5YB0 - chains A and B; structure by X-ray diffraction, 2.94 A resolution.

== Chain A (and B) ==
Protein: Phosphoserine aminotransferase
From: Entamoeba histolytica
Notes: EC 2.6.1.52; chain B of this document is another copy of the same molecule, construct and numbering; everything in this record applies to it too
Reference sequence: Q60I38 (Q60I38_ENTHI); numbering as in UniProt (aligned over 1-358)
Sequence (358 residues; row label = number of the first residue in the row):
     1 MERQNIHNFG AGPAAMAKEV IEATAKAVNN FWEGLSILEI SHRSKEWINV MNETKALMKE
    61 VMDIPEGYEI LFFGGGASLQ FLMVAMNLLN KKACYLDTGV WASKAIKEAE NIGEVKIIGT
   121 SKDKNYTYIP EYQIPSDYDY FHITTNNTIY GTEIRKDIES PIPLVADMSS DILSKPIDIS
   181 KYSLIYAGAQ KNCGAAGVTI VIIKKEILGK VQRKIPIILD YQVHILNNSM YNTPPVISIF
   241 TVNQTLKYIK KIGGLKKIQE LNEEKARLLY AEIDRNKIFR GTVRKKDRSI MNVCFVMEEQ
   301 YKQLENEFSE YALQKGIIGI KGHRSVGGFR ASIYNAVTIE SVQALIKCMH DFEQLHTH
Unresolved in the structure: 1-6, 355-358 (chain B: 1-5, 355-358)
Small-molecule neighbours: pyridoxal phosphate (PLP): Gly-76, Ala-77, Ser-78, Phe-81, Trp-101, Thr-144, Asn-146, Thr-148, Asp-167, Ser-169, Ser-170, Gln-190, Lys-191

== Interface between chain A and chain B ==
Pairs across the interface - 51 pairs, chain A then chain B:
  Gly-12(A) / His-42(B)
  Pro-13(A) / Leu-38(B)
  Pro-13(A) / Glu-39(B)
  Pro-13(A) / Ile-40(B)
  Pro-13(A) / His-42(B)
  Ala-14(A) / Glu-39(B)
  Met-16(A) / Leu-38(B)
  Met-16(A) / Glu-39(B)  hydrogen bond (backbone-side chain)
  Leu-38(A) / Met-16(B)
  Glu-39(A) / Pro-13(B)
  Glu-39(A) / Ala-14(B)
  Glu-39(A) / Ala-15(B)
  Glu-39(A) / Met-16(B)  hydrogen bond (side chain-backbone)
  Ile-40(A) / Pro-13(B)
  His-42(A) / Gly-12(B)
  His-42(A) / Pro-13(B)
  Gly-75(A) / Gly-74(B)
  Gly-75(A) / Asn-232(B)  hydrogen bond (backbone-side chain)
  Ser-78(A) / Ile-218(B)
  Ser-78(A) / Asn-232(B)
  Leu-79(A) / Leu-79(B)  hydrophobic
  Leu-79(A) / Ile-218(B)  hydrophobic
  Leu-82(A) / Pro-216(B)  hydrophobic
  Leu-82(A) / Ile-218(B)  hydrophobic
  Leu-82(A) / Leu-219(B)  hydrophobic
  Lys-107(A) / Ile-217(B)
  Glu-108(A) / Pro-216(B)
  Glu-108(A) / Ile-217(B)  hydrogen bond (side chain-backbone)
  Glu-108(A) / Ile-218(B)  hydrogen bond (side chain-backbone)
  Asn-111(A) / Ile-217(B)
  Gln-190(A) / Thr-233(B)  hydrogen bond
  Ala-195(A) / Leu-38(B)  hydrophobic
  Ala-196(A) / Pro-234(B)
  Gly-197(A) / Pro-235(B)
  Pro-216(A) / Leu-82(B)  hydrophobic
  Pro-216(A) / Glu-108(B)
  Ile-217(A) / Lys-107(B)
  Ile-217(A) / Glu-108(B)  hydrogen bond (backbone-side chain)
  Ile-217(A) / Asn-111(B)
  Ile-218(A) / Ser-78(B)
  Ile-218(A) / Leu-79(B)  hydrophobic
  Ile-218(A) / Leu-82(B)  hydrophobic
  Ile-218(A) / Glu-108(B)  hydrogen bond (backbone-side chain)
  Leu-219(A) / Leu-79(B)  hydrophobic
  Leu-219(A) / Leu-82(B)  hydrophobic
  Asn-232(A) / Gly-75(B)  hydrogen bond (side chain-backbone)
  Asn-232(A) / Ser-78(B)
  Thr-233(A) / Gln-190(B)  hydrogen bond
  Pro-234(A) / Ala-196(B)
  Pro-235(A) / Gly-197(B)
  Ile-237(A) / Ile-237(B)  hydrophobic
Interface residues without a listed pair, chain A (43 interface residues in all): Asn-8, Ala-15, Ile-21, Ala-27, Glu-33, Leu-35, Ser-36, Ser-41, Gly-74, Gly-76, Lys-104, Ile-112, Tyr-231, Ser-238, Thr-241
Interface residues without a listed pair, chain B (44 interface residues in all): Ile-6, Asn-8, Ile-21, Thr-24, Ala-27, Leu-35, Ser-41, Gly-76, Lys-104, Ile-112, Ala-195, Tyr-231, Val-236, Ser-238, Thr-241

== Summary ==
Chain A and chain B form an interface of 43 and 44 residues respectively, with 10 hydrogen bonds. Among the
polar pairs are Met-16(A)/Glu-39(B), Gly-75(A)/Asn-232(B) and Glu-108(A)/Ile-217(B). Chain A binds pyridoxal
phosphate.
Chain A and chain B are both Phosphoserine aminotransferase (Entamoeba histolytica); the structure, Crystal
Structure of Wild Type Phosphoserine aminotransferase (PSAT) from E. histolytica, was determined by X-ray
diffraction together with 5YD2 and 5YII from the same study.
